6X36 - chains B and E of the 12 polymer chains in the assembly; structure by electron microscopy, 4.70 A resolution (low resolution: residue-level contacts below are approximate; hydrogen-bond / salt-bridge calls are withheld).

# Chain B (and E)
Name: Ryanodine Receptor
Source organism: Sus scrofa
Notes: chain E of this document is another copy of the same molecule, construct and numbering; everything in this record applies to it too
Sequence (3531 residues; numbered 12 to 5034; 1492 numbers in that range are skipped by the numbering (no residue carries them; nothing is unmodelled there); the number before each row is that of its first residue; X marks 344 residues of unknown identity (built as UNK)):
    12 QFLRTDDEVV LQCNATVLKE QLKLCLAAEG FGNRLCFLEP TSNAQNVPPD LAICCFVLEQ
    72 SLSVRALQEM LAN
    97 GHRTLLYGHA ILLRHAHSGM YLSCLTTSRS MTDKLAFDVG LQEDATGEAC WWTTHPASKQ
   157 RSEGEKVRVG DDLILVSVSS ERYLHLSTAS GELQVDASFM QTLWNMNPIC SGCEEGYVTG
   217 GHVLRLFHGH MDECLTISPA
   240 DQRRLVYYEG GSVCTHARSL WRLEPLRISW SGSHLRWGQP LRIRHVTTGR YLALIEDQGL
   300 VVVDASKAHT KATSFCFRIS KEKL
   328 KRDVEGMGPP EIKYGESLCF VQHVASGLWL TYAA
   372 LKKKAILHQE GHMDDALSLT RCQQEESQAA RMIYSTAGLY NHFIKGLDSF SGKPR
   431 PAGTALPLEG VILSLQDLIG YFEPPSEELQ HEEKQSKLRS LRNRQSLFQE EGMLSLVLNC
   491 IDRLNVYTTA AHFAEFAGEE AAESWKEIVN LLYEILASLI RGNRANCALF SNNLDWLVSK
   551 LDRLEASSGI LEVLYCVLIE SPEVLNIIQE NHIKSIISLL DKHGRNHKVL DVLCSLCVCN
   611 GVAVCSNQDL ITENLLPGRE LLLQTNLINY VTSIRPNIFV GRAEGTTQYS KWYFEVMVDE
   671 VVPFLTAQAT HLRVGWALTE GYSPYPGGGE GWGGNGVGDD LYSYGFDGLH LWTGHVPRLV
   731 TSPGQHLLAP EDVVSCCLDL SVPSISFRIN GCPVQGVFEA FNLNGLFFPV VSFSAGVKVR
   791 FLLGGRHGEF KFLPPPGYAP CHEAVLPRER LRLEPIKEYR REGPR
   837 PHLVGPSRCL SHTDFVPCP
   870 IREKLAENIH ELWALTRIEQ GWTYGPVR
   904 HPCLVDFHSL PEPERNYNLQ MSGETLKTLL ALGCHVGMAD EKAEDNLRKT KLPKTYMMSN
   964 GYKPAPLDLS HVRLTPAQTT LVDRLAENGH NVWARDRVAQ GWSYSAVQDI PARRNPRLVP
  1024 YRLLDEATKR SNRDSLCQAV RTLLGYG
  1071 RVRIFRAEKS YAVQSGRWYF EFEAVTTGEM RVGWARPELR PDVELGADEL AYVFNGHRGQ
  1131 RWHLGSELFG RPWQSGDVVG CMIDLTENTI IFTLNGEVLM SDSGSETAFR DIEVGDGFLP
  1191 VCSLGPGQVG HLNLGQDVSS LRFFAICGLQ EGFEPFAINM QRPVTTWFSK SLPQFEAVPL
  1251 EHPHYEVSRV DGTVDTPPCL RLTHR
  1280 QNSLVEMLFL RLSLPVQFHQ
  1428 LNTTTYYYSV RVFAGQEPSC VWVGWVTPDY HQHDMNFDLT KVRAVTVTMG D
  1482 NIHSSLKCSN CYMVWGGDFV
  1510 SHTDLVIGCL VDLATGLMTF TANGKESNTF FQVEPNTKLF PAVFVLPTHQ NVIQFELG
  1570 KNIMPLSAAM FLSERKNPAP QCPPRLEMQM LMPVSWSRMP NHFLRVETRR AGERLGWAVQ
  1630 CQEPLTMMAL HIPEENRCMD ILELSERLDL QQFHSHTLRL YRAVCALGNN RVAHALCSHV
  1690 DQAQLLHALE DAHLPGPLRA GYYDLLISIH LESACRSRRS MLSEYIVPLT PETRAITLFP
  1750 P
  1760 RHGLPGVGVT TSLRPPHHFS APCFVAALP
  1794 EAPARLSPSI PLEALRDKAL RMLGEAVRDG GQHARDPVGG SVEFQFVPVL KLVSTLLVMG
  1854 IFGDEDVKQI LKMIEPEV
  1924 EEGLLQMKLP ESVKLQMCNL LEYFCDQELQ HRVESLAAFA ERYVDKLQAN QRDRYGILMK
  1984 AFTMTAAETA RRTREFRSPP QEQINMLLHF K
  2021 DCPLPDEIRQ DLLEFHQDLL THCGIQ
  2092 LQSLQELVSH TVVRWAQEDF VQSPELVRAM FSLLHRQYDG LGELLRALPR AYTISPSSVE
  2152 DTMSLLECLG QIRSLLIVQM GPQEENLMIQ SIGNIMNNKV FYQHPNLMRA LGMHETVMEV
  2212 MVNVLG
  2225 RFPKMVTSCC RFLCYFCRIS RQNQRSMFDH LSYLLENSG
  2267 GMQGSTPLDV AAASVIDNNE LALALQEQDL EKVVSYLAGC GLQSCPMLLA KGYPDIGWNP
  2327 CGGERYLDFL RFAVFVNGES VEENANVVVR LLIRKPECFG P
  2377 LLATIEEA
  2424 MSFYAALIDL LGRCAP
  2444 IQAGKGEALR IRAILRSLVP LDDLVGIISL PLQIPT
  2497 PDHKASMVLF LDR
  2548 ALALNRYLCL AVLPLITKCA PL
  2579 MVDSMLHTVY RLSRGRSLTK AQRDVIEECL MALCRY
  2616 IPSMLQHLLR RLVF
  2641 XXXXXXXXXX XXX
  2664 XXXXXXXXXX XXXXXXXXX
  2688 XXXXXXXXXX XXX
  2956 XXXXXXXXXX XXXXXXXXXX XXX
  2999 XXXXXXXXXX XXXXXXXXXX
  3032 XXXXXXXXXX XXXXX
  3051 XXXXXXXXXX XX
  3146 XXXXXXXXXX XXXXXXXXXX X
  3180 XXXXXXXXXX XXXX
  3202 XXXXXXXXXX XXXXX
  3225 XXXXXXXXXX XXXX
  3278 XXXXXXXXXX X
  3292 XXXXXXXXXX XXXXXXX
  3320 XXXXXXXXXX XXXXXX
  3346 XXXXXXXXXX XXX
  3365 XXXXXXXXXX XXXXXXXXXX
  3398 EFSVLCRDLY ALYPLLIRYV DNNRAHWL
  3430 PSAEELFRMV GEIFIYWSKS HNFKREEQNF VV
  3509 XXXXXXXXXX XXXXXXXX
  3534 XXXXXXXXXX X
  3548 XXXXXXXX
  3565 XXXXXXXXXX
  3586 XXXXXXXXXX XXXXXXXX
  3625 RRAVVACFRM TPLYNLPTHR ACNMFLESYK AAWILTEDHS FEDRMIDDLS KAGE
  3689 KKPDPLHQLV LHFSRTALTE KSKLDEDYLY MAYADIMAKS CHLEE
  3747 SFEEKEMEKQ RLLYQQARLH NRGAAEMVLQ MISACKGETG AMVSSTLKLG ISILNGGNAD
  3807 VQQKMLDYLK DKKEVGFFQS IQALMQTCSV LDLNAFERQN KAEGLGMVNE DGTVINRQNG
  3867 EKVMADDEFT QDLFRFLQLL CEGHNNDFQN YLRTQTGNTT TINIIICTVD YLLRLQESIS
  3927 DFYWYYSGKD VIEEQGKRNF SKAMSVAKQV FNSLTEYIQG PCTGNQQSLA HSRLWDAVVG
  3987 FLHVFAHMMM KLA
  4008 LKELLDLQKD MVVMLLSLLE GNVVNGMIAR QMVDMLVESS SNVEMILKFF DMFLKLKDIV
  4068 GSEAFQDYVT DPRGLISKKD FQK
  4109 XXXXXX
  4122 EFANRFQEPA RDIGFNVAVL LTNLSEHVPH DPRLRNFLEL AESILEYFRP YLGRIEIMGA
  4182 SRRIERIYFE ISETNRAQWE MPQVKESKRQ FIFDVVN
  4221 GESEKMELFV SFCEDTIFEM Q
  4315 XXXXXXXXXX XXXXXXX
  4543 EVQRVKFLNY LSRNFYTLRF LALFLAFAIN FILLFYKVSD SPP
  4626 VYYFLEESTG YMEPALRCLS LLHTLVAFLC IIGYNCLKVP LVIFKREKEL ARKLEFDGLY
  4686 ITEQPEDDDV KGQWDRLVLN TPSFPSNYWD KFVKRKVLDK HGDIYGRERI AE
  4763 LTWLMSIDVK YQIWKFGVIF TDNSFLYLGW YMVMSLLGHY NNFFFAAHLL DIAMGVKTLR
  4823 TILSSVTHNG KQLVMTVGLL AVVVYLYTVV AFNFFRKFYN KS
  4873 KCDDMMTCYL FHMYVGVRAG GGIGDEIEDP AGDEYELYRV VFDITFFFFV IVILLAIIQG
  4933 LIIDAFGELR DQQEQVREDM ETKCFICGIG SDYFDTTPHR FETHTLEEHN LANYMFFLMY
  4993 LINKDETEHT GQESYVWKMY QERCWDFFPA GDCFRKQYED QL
Disordered / not traced: 2616-2617
Reported in the primary citation:
  - conformationally variable residues (helix shift): Ile4935

# Interface between chain B and chain E
Residue-residue contacts - 48 pairs, chain B then chain E:
  Lys2361(B) - Phe195(E)
  Pro2362(B) - Gln197(E)
  Arg2453(B) - Val174(E)
  Ala2456(B) - Ser176(E)
  Ala2456(B) - Arg178(E)
  Ile2457(B) - Phe195(E)
  Ser2460(B) - Leu131(E)
  Ser2460(B) - Arg178(E)
  Leu3839(B) - Arg76(E)
  Tyr3931(B) - Arg76(E)
  Asn4572(B) - Tyr4847(E)
  Leu4575(B) - Tyr4847(E)
  Leu4576(B) - Tyr4847(E)
  Leu4576(B) - Met4877(E)
  Phe4577(B) - Met4878(E)
  Tyr4578(B) - Phe4854(E)
  Tyr4578(B) - Asp4875(E)
  Tyr4578(B) - Met4877(E)
  Lys4579(B) - Asp4875(E)
  Val4580(B) - Phe4854(E)
  Val4580(B) - Cys4874(E)
  Val4580(B) - Asp4875(E)
  Glu4631(B) - Asp4876(E)
  Ala4808(B) - Leu4848(E)
  Thr4820(B) - Met4837(E)
  Leu4821(B) - Leu4841(E)
  Ile4824(B) - Gln4834(E)
  Ile4824(B) - Ile4929(E)
  Leu4825(B) - Leu4841(E)
  Val4828(B) - Ile4925(E)
  Val4828(B) - Ile4929(E)
  Leu4882(B) - Val4912(E)
  Tyr4886(B) - Gly4896(E)
  Tyr4886(B) - Val4912(E)
  Tyr4886(B) - Asp4915(E)
  Val4889(B) - Ile4916(E)
  Val4889(B) - Phe4919(E)
  Arg4890(B) - Gly4893(E)
  Arg4890(B) - Phe4919(E)
  Ala4891(B) - Gly4893(E)
  Ile4930(B) - Val4924(E)
  Gln4931(B) - Ala4928(E)
  Gln4931(B) - Gln4931(E)
  Ile4935(B) - Gly4932(E)
  Ile4935(B) - Ile4935(E)
  Phe4938(B) - Asp4936(E)
  Arg4942(B) - Glu4940(E)
  Thr4968(B) - Asp5024(E)
Interface residues without a listed pair, chain B (40 interface residues in all): Leu3919, Trp3930, Ser3933, Leu4811, Met4885, Leu4927, Pro4970
Interface residues without a listed pair, chain E (50 interface residues in all): Ala77, Glu80, Lys130, Gly160, Ser175, Glu177, Leu1219, Gln1220, Ile1228, Val4836, Val4844, Val4851, Ile4895, Leu4933, Gly4939, Ala5022

# In short
Chain B and chain E form an interface of 40 and 50 residues respectively. From the paper: conformational
variability at Ile4935(B).
Chain B and chain E are both Ryanodine Receptor (Sus scrofa); the structure, Pig R615C RyR1 in complex with
CaM, EGTA (class 3, closed), was determined by electron microscopy.
